Entry 4XNY (X-ray diffraction, 2.30 A resolution); this record covers chains G and H of the 3 polymer chains in the assembly.

# Chain G
Protein: Envelope glycoprotein gp160
Organism: Human immunodeficiency virus 1
UniProtKB: Q8JDI3 (Q8JDI3_9HIV1); the construct has insertions or renumbered stretches relative to UniProt, so the offset changes along the chain: 44-123 = UniProt 43-122; 199-300 = UniProt 195-296; 324-353 = UniProt 319-348; 356-396 = UniProt 349-389; 1 more segments
Amino-acid sequence (354 residues; row label = number of the first residue in the row; note: 95 numbers in that range are skipped by the numbering (no residue carries them; nothing is unmodelled there)):
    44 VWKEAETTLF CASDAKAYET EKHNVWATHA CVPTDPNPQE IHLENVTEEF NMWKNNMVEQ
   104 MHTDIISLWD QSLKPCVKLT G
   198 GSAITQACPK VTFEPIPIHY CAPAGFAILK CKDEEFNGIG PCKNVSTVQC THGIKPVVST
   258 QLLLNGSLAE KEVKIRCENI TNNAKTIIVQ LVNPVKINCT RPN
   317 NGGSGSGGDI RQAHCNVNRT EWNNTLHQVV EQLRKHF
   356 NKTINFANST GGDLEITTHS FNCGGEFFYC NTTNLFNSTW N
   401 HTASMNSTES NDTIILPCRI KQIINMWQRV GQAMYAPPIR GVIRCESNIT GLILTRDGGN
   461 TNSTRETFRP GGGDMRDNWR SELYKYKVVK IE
Disordered / not traced: 44, 317-324, 401-411
Construct notes: linker (124, 198, 318-323)
Cystine bridges: Cys54-Cys74, Cys119-Cys205, Cys218-Cys247, Cys228-Cys239, Cys296-Cys331, Cys378-Cys445, Cys385-Cys418
Glycans and other covalent adducts: N-acetylglucosamine (NAG) linked to Asn241, Asn262, Asn276, Asn295, Asn334, Asn339, Asn363, Asn386, Asn392, Asn448

# Chain H
Protein: Heavy chain of antibody VRC08C
Organism: Homo sapiens
Notes: antibody fragment or engineered binder
Amino-acid sequence (235 residues; row label = number of the first residue in the row; a row labelled like 82A-82C holds insertion residues (82A, then the next letters in order)):
     1 QHSQVQSGTQ IKTPGASVTL SCGTSGYDFM ESLINWVRQE IGKRPEWLGW MN
   52A P
    53 RGGGVNYAQR FQGKVTMTRD VSSGTAYLTL
82A-82C RGL
    83 TSDDTAKYYC VRGKSCCN
100A-100O GRRYCNGADCFNWDF
   101 EYWGQGTLVI VSPASTKGPS VFPLAPSSKS TSGGTAALGC LVKDYFPEPV TVSWNSGALT
   161 SGVHTFPAVL QSSGLYSLSS VVTVPSSSLG TQTYICNVNH KPSNTKVDKK VEPKSC
Disordered / not traced: 216
Cystine bridges: Cys22-Cys92, Cys98-Cys100J, Cys99-Cys100E, Cys140-Cys196

# Interface between chain G and chain H
Residue-residue contacts (45):
  Glu102(G) - Tyr100D(H)
  His105(G) - Tyr100D(H)
  Thr106(G) - Tyr100D(H)  hydrogen bond
  Ile109(G) - Tyr100D(H)
  Asn279(G) - Phe100K(H)
  Asn279(G) - Trp100M(H)  hydrogen bond
  Asn280(G) - Trp47(H)
  Asn280(G) - Trp50(H)  hydrogen bond
  Asn280(G) - Asn58(H)  hydrogen bond (backbone-side chain)
  Asn280(G) - Trp100M(H)
  Ala281(G) - Trp50(H)
  Lys282(G) - Ala100H(H)  hydrogen bond (side chain-backbone)
  Lys282(G) - Asp100I(H)  hydrogen bond (side chain-backbone)
  Lys282(G) - Cys100J(H)
  Thr365(G) - Val57(H)
  Thr365(G) - Tyr59(H)
  Thr365(G) - Gln64(H)
  Gly366(G) - Val57(H)
  Gly367(G) - Gly54(H)
  Gly367(G) - Gly55(H)
  Asp368(G) - Gly54(H)  hydrogen bond (backbone-backbone)
  Asp368(G) - Arg71(H)  salt bridge
  Ile371(G) - Gly54(H)
  Ile371(G) - Gly56(H)
  Met426(G) - Arg53(H)  hydrogen bond (backbone-side chain)
  Trp427(G) - Arg53(H)  hydrogen bond (backbone-side chain)
  Arg429(G) - Arg53(H)  hydrogen bond (backbone-side chain)
  Val430(G) - Arg53(H)
  Thr455(G) - Asn58(H)
  Arg456(G) - Asn58(H)  hydrogen bond (backbone-side chain)
  Asp457(G) - Asn58(H)
  Asp457(G) - Gln64(H)
  Gly458(G) - Trp47(H)
  Gly458(G) - Asn58(H)  hydrogen bond (backbone-side chain)
  Gly458(G) - Tyr59(H)
  Gly458(G) - Ala60(H)
  Gly458(G) - Gln61(H)  hydrogen bond (backbone-backbone)
  Gly459(G) - Trp47(H)
  Gly459(G) - Gln61(H)
  Ser463(G) - Gln61(H)  hydrogen bond
  Arg465(G) - Gln61(H)  hydrogen bond (backbone-side chain)
  Arg469(G) - Gln64(H)  hydrogen bond
  Arg476(G) - Tyr100D(H)  hydrogen bond (side chain-backbone)
  Arg476(G) - Asn100F(H)
  Arg476(G) - Asp100I(H)  salt bridge
Interface residues without a listed pair, chain G (28 interface residues in all): Gln428, Glu466
Interface residues without a listed pair, chain H (26 interface residues in all): Met30, Leu33, Val73, Arg100C, Cys100E, Asn100L

# Summary
Chain G and chain H form an interface of 28 and 26 residues respectively; the contacts include 17 hydrogen
bonds and 2 salt bridges. Among the polar pairs are Asp368(G)-Arg71(H), Arg476(G)-Asp100I(H) and
Thr106(G)-Tyr100D(H).
Chain G is Envelope glycoprotein gp160 (Human immunodeficiency virus 1) and chain H is Heavy chain of antibody
VRC08C (Homo sapiens); the structure, Crystal structure of broadly and potently neutralizing antibody VRC08C
in complex with HIV-1 clade A strain ..., was determined by X-ray diffraction (same publication as 4S1Q, 4S1R,
4S1S, 4XNZ, 4XVS and 4XVT).
